Entry 5YGU (X-ray diffraction, 2.30 A resolution); this record covers chains A and B.

# Chain A
Name: Diaminopimelate epimerase
Source organism: Escherichia coli (strain K12)
Notes: EC 5.1.1.7
UniProtKB: P0A6K1 (DAPF_ECOLI); residues 1-274 here = UniProt positions 1-274
Chain sequence (274 residues; numbered 1 to 274; the number before each row is that of its first residue):
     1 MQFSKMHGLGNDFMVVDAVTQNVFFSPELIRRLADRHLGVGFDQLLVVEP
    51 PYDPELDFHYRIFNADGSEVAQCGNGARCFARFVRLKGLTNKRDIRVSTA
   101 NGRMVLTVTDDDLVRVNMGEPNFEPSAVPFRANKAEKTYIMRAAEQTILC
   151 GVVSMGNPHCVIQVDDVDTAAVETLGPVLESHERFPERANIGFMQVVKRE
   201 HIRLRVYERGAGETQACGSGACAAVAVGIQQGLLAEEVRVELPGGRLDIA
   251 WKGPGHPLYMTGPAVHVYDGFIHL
Swiss-Prot annotation at these positions:
  - active site: Cys73 (Proton donor), Cys217 (Proton acceptor)
  - binding site (substrate): Asn11, Gln44, Asn64, Gly74, Asn75, Asn157, Asn190, Glu208, Arg209, Gly218, Ser219
  - site: His159 (Could be important to modulate the pK values of the two catalytic cysteine residues), Glu208 (Could be important to modulate the pK values of the two catalytic cysteine residues), Tyr268 (Important for dimerization)
  - mutagenesis: Tyr268 (Y268A: Significantly less active than the wild-type dimer and unable to dimerize)
Reported in the primary citation:
  - self-association interface (contacts with another copy of this molecule); pairs are residue here / residue on that copy: Tyr268-Tyr268 (hydrogen bond), Tyr268
  - mutagenesis - C73A/C217A, Y268A: abolished catalytic activity
  - catalytic residues: Cys73, Cys217 (citing earlier work)
  - mutagenesis - Y268A: abolished binding to dimeric state
  - mutagenesis - T20A, N22A, L89A, Y268A: unchanged binding to RNA pyrophosphohydrolase (chain B)
  - mutagenesis - Y268A: increased catalytic activity

# Chain B
Name: RNA pyrophosphohydrolase
Source organism: Escherichia coli
Notes: EC 3.6.1.-
UniProtKB: P0A776 (RPPH_ECOLI); numbering as in UniProt (aligned over 1-158)
Chain sequence (168 residues; row label = number of the first residue in the row):
     1 MIDDDGYRPNVGIVISNRQGQVMWARRFGQHSWQFPQGGINPGESAEQAM
    51 YRELFEEVGLSRKDVRILASTRNWLRYKLPKRLVRWDTKPVCIGQKQKWF
   101 LLQLVSGDAEINMQTSSTPEFDGWRWVSYWYPVRQVVSFKRDVYRRVMKE
   151 FASVVMSLLEHHHHHHHH
Unresolved in the structure: 4, 43-44, 73, 117-120, 159-168
Construct notes: engineered mutation Ser16 (Cys in P0A776); expression tag (159-168)
Swiss-Prot annotation at these positions:
  - motif: Gly38 to Gly59 (Nudix box)
  - mutagenesis: Glu53 (E53A: Loss of function)
Reported in the primary citation:
  - mutagenesis - W130A: unchanged catalytic activity
  - mutagenesis - W130A: decreased catalytic activity on Wild-type DapF
  - mutagenesis - E53A: abolished catalytic activity
  - catalytic residues: Glu53
  - conformationally variable residues (loop rearrangement, side-chain flip): Arg26 to Pro36, Leu75 to Val84, Gln135 to Arg145
  - mutagenesis - S128A: decreased binding to Diaminopimelate epimerase (chain A)
  - mutagenesis - D142A, R145A: unchanged binding to Diaminopimelate epimerase (chain A)

# Interface between chain A and chain B
Contacting residue pairs (27):
  Val19(A) - Trp130(B)  hydrophobic
  Val19(A) - Val133(B)
  Val19(A) - Arg145(B)
  Thr20(A) - Trp130(B)
  Thr20(A) - Arg145(B)  hydrogen bond (backbone-side chain)
  Thr20(A) - Lys149(B)
  Gln21(A) - Arg145(B)
  Asn22(A) - Asp142(B)  hydrogen bond
  Asn22(A) - Arg145(B)
  Pro50(A) - Trp130(B)
  Pro51(A) - Ser128(B)
  Pro51(A) - Trp130(B)
  Pro51(A) - Tyr131(B)
  Tyr52(A) - Tyr131(B)
  Tyr52(A) - Arg134(B)
  Asp53(A) - Tyr131(B)
  Pro54(A) - Arg125(B)
  Pro54(A) - Val127(B)  hydrophobic
  Pro54(A) - Ser128(B)  hydrogen bond (backbone-backbone)
  Pro54(A) - Tyr131(B)
  Glu55(A) - Arg125(B)  salt bridge
  Leu56(A) - Ser128(B)  hydrogen bond (backbone-side chain)
  Phe58(A) - Trp130(B)
  Gly88(A) - Met156(B)
  Leu89(A) - Trp130(B)  hydrogen bond (backbone-side chain)
  Thr90(A) - Met156(B)
  Asn91(A) - Met156(B)
Interface residues without a listed pair, chain A (17 interface residues in all): Asp57
Interface residues without a listed pair, chain B (12 interface residues in all): Gln135
From the paper, about this interface:
  - pairs named by the authors: Val19(A)-Trp130(B) (hydrophobic contact), Pro54(A)-Ser128(B) (backbone contact), Leu56(A)-Ser128(B) (backbone contact), Phe58(A)-Trp130(B) (hydrophobic contact), Leu89(A)-Trp130(B) (hydrophobic contact)
  - interface residues, chain A: Thr20(A), Asn22(A)
  - hot spots on chain A (mutagenesis) - V19K, F58R: abolished binding to RNA pyrophosphohydrolase (chain B)
  - interface residues, chain B: Asp142(B), Arg145(B)
  - hot spots on chain B (mutagenesis) - W130A: abolished binding to Diaminopimelate epimerase (chain A)

# Overview
Chain A and chain B form an interface of 17 and 12 residues respectively; the contacts include 5 hydrogen
bonds and 1 salt bridge. Polar contacts include Glu55(A)-Arg125(B), Thr20(A)-Arg145(B) and Asn22(A)-Asp142(B).
The authors report hydrophobic contacts between Val19(A) and Trp130(B), Phe58(A) and Trp130(B) and Leu89(A)
and Trp130(B); backbone contacts between Pro54(A) and Ser128(B) and Leu56(A) and Ser128(B). From the paper:
catalytic residues Cys73(A), Cys217(A) and Glu53(B); C73A/C217A and Y268A of chain A abolish catalytic
activity; 12 substitutions were tested in all.
Chain A is Diaminopimelate epimerase (Escherichia coli (strain K12)) and chain B is RNA pyrophosphohydrolase
(Escherichia coli); the structure, Crystal structure of Escherichia coli (strain K12) mRNA Decapping Complex
RppH-DapF, was determined by X-ray diffraction.
